PDB entry 9IVR | electron microscopy, 2.80 A resolution | chains D and P of the 24 polymer chains in the assembly

[Chain D (and P)]
Name: Ras GTPase-activating protein-binding protein 1
From: Homo sapiens
Notes: EC 3.6.4.12, 3.6.4.13; chain P of this document is another copy of the same molecule, construct and numbering; everything in this record applies to it too
UniProt: Q13283 (G3BP1_HUMAN); numbering as in UniProt (aligned over 1-138)
Chain sequence (141 residues; row label = number of the first residue in the row; numbers below 1 keep their minus sign (Gly-2 is residue -2)):
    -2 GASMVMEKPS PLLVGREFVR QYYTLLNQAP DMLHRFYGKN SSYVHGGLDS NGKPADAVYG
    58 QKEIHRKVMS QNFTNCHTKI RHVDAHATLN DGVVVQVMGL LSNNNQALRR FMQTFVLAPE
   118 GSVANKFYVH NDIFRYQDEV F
Not modelled in the structure: -2 to 4
Construct notes: expression tag (-2 to 0)
Curated features (UniProtKB/Swiss-Prot):
  - cross-link (Glycyl lysine isopeptide (Lys-Gly)): Lys36 (interchain with G-Cter in ubiquitin), Lys50 (interchain with G-Cter in ubiquitin), Lys59 (interchain with G-Cter in ubiquitin), Lys64 (interchain with G-Cter in ubiquitin), Lys76 (interchain with G-Cter in ubiquitin), Lys123 (interchain with G-Cter in ubiquitin)
  - natural variant: Arg78 (R78C: Found in a patient with a neurodevelopmental disorder; uncertain significance), Arg132 (R132I: Found in a patient with a neurodevelopmental disorder; uncertain significance)
  - mutagenesis: Phe15 (F15W: Decreased interaction with USP10), Phe33 (F33W: Abolished interaction with CAPRIN1 and ability to undergo liquid-liquid phase separation. Abolished interaction with USP10), Lys36 (K36R: In 10KR; abolished ubiquitination in response to heat shock, leading to decreased stress granule disassembly when associated with R-50, R-59, R-64, R-76, R-123, R-353, R-357, R-376 and R-393 ...), Lys50 (K50R: In 10KR; abolished ubiquitination in response to heat shock, leading to decreased stress granule disassembly when associated with R-36, R-59, R-64, R-76, R-123, R-353, R-357, R-376 and R-393 ...), Lys59 (K59R: In 10KR; abolished ubiquitination in response to heat shock, leading to decreased stress granule disassembly when associated with R-36, R-50, R-64, R-76, R-123, R-353, R-357, R-376 and R-393 ...), Lys64 (K64R: In 10KR; abolished ubiquitination in response to heat shock, leading to decreased stress granule disassembly when associated with R-36, R-50, R-59, R-76, R-123, R-353, R-357, R-376 and R-393 ...), Lys76 (K76R: In 10KR; abolished ubiquitination in response to heat shock, leading to decreased stress granule disassembly when associated with R-36, R-50, R-59, R-64, R-123, R-353, R-357, R-376 and R-393 ...), Lys123 (K123R: In 10KR; abolished ubiquitination in response to heat shock, leading to decreased stress granule disassembly when associated with R-36, R-50, R-59, R-64, R-76, R-353, R-357, R-376 and R-393 ...), Phe124 (F124W: Does not affect interaction with USP10)

[Interface between chain D and chain P]
Pairs across the interface (6; chain D residue first):
  Lys50(D) - His74(P)
  Lys50(D) - Ser99(P)
  Lys50(D) - Asn102(P)
  Lys50(D) - Gln103(P)
  Glu136(D) - Asn102(P)
  Val137(D) - Asn102(P)
Interface residues without a listed pair, chain D (6 interface residues in all): Asn48, Pro51, Phe138
Interface residues without a listed pair, chain P (7 interface residues in all): Asn72, Ala104, Leu105

[In short]
The interface between chain D and chain P involves 6 residues on one side and 7 on the other. From UniProt: 9
mutagenesis sites on chain D.
Chain D and chain P are both Ras GTPase-activating protein-binding protein 1 (Homo sapiens); the structure,
Cryo-EM structure of the CHIKV nsP3 peptide in complex with the NTF2L domain of G3BP1 (Conformation ..., was
determined by electron microscopy (same publication as 9IVQ, 9IVS and 9J5S).
